PDB entry 9E2Z | electron microscopy, 2.60 A resolution | chains 5 and F of the 13 polymer chains in the assembly

# Chain 5
Molecule: DNA replication licensing factor MCM5
From: Homo sapiens
Notes: EC 3.6.4.12
UniProt: P33992 (MCM5_HUMAN); numbering as in UniProt (aligned over 1-734)
Amino-acid sequence (734 residues; each row starts with the number of its first residue):
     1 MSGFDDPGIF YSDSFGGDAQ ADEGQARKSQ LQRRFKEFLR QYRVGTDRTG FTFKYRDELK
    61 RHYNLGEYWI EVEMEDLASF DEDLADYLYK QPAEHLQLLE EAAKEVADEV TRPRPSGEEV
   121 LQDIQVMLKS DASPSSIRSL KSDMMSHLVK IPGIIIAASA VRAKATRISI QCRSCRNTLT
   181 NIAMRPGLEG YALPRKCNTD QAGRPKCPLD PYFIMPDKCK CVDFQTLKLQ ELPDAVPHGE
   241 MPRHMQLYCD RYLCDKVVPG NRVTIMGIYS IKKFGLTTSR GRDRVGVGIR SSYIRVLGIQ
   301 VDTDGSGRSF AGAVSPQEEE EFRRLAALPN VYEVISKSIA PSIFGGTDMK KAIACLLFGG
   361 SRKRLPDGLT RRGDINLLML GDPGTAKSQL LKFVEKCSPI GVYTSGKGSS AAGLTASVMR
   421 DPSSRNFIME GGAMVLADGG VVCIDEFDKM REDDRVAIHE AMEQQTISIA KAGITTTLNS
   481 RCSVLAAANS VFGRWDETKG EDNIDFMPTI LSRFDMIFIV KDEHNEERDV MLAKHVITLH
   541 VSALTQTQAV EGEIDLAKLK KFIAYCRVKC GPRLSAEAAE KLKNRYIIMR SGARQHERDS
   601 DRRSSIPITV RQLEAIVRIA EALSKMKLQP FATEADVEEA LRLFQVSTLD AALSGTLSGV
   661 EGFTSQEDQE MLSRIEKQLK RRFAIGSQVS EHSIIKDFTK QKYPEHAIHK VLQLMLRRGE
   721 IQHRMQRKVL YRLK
Disordered / not traced: 1-21, 305-312, 654-734
Curated features (UniProtKB/Swiss-Prot):
  - binding site (ADP): Arg371
  - modified residue: Ser2 (N-acetylserine), Ser315 (Phosphoserine), Lys392 (N6-acetyllysine), Lys396 (N6-acetyllysine), Ser605 (Phosphoserine), Lys696 (N6-acetyllysine)

# Chain F
Molecule: Leading strand DNA template
From: synthetic construct
Sequence (40 nucleotides; numbered 24 to 63; the number before each row is that of its first residue):
    24 GTGATATCTG CTTTGGGTGG GTGGGTGGGT TGAGGCAATA

# How chain 5 and chain F interact
Pairs across the interface - 37 pairs, chain 5 then chain F:
  Arg162(5) - DT41(F)  base contact
  Arg195(5) - DC34(F)  salt bridge to the phosphate
  Lys196(5) - DG33(F)  salt bridge to the phosphate
  Leu209(5) - DG33(F)  sugar contact
  His244(5) - DT45(F)  base contact
  Met245(5) - DT45(F)  base contact
  Gln246(5) - DG44(F)  hydrogen bond to the phosphate
  Gln246(5) - DT45(F)  hydrogen bond to the base
  Phe274(5) - DG43(F)  phosphate contact
  Thr277(5) - DT35(F)  phosphate contact
  Arg280(5) - DT36(F)  salt bridge to the phosphate
  Arg280(5) - DT37(F)  salt bridge to the phosphate
  Gly281(5) - DT36(F)  phosphate contact
  Arg282(5) - DG46(F)  base contact
  Asp283(5) - DG46(F)  base contact
  Asp283(5) - DG50(F)  base contact
  Arg284(5) - DG46(F)  salt bridge to the phosphate
  Val285(5) - DG47(F)  phosphate contact
  Ser291(5) - DT45(F)  base contact
  Ser291(5) - DG46(F)  hydrogen bond to the phosphate
  Ser292(5) - DT45(F)  hydrogen bond to the base
  Ser410(5) - DG58(F)  hydrogen bond to the phosphate
  Ala412(5) - DG57(F)  phosphate contact
  Gly413(5) - DG58(F)  phosphate contact
  Ser417(5) - DG57(F)  phosphate contact
  Val418(5) - DA56(F)  phosphate contact
  Val418(5) - DG57(F)  hydrogen bond to the phosphate
  Arg420(5) - DG55(F)  base contact
  Ser423(5) - DG40(F)  base contact
  Arg425(5) - DT53(F)  hydrogen bond to the phosphate
  Arg425(5) - DT54(F)  salt bridge to the phosphate
  Phe427(5) - DT54(F)  base contact
  Phe427(5) - DG55(F)  sugar contact
  Lys471(5) - DA56(F)  phosphate contact
  Lys471(5) - DG57(F)  salt bridge to the phosphate
  Ala472(5) - DG55(F)  phosphate contact
  Ala472(5) - DA56(F)  hydrogen bond to the phosphate
Also at the interface, not in a pair above, chain 5 (33 interface residues in all): Lys272, Ser279, Arg290, Ala416, Pro422
Also at the interface, not in a pair above, chain F (21 interface residues in all): DG38, DG42

# In short
33 residues of chain 5 and 21 residues of chain F are in contact; the contacts include 8 hydrogen bonds and 7
salt bridges. Polar pairs include Gln246(5)-DT45(F), Ser292(5)-DT45(F) and Gln246(5)-DG44(F). UniProt lists
ADP-binding residue Arg371(5) on chain 5.
Chain 5 is DNA replication licensing factor MCM5 (Homo sapiens) and chain F is Leading strand DNA template
(synthetic construct); the structure, Cryo-EM structure of human CMG helicase stalled at G4-containing DNA
template, was determined by electron microscopy together with 9E2W, 9E2Y and 9E2X from the same study.
